Entry 8PBD (electron microscopy, 2.83 A resolution); this record covers chains B and U of the 21 polymer chains in the assembly.

# Chain B
Protein: DNA repair protein RAD51 homolog 1
From: Homo sapiens
UniProt: Q06609 (RAD51_HUMAN); numbering as in UniProt (aligned over 1-339)
Chain sequence (339 residues; each row starts with the number of its first residue):
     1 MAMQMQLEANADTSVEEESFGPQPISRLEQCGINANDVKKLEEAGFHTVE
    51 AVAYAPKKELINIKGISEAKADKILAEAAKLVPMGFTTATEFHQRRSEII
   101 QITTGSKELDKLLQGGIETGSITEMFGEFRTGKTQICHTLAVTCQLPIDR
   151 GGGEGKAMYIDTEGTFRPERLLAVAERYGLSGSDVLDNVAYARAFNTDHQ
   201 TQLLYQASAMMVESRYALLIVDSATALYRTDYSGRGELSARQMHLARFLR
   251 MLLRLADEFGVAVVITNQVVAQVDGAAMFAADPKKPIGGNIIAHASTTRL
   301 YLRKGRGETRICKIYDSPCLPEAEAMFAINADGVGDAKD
Unresolved in the structure: 1-20, 275-282
Metal / ion sites: Ca2+ site 1: Thr134, Glu163 (together with ATP); Ca2+ site 2: Ala293, Ser296 (together with ATP)
Small-molecule neighbours:
  - ATP (adenosine-5'-triphosphate), molecule 1: Glu128, Phe129, Arg130, Thr131, Gly132, Lys133, Thr134, Gln135, Glu163, Arg170, Arg310, Ile329, Asn330, Ala331
  - ATP, molecule 2: Ala293, His294, Ser296, Ile314, Asp316, Ser317, Pro318, Cys319, Leu320, Pro321, Glu322
What the authors report for this chain:
  - mutagenesis - D184A, D184A/D187A: decreased binding to Breast cancer type 2 susceptibility protein
  - mutagenesis - D184A, D184A/D187A: decreased binding to BRC4

# Chain U
Molecule: DNA strand 2
Sequence (27 nucleotides; each row starts with the number of its first residue):
     1 TCCTCCTCCTCCTCCTCCTCCTCCTCC

# Interface between chain B and chain U
Contacting residue pairs - 6 pairs, chain B then chain U:
  Arg235(B) with DC6(U), base contact; DT7(U), hydrogen bond to the sugar
  Gly236(B) with DT7(U), sugar contact; DC8(U), sugar contact
  Ser239(B) with DC8(U), base contact
  Asp274(B) with DT4(U), base contact
Also at the interface, not in a pair above, chain B (5 interface residues in all): Val273
Also at the interface, not in a pair above, chain U (5 interface residues in all): DC3

# Summary
Chain B and chain U each contribute 5 residues to their interface; the contacts include 1 hydrogen bond. The
hydrogen-bonded pair is Arg235(B)-DT7(U). Chain B binds ATP. From the paper: D184A and D184A/D187A of chain B
reduce binding to Breast cancer type 2 susceptibility protein; D184A and D184A/D187A of chain B reduce binding
to BRC4.
Here chain B is DNA repair protein RAD51 homolog 1 (Homo sapiens) and chain U is DNA strand 2. Entry 8PBD
(RAD51 filament on dsDNA bound by the BRCA2 c-terminus) was determined by electron microscopy, deposited
together with 8PBC.
